Entry 9C47 (electron microscopy, 3.40 A resolution); this record covers chains C and G.

== Chain C ==
Name: Transformation/transcription domain-associated protein
From: Homo sapiens
UniProtKB: Q9Y4A5 (TRRAP_HUMAN); numbering as in UniProt (aligned over 1-3859)
Sequence (3859 residues; row label = number of the first residue in the row):
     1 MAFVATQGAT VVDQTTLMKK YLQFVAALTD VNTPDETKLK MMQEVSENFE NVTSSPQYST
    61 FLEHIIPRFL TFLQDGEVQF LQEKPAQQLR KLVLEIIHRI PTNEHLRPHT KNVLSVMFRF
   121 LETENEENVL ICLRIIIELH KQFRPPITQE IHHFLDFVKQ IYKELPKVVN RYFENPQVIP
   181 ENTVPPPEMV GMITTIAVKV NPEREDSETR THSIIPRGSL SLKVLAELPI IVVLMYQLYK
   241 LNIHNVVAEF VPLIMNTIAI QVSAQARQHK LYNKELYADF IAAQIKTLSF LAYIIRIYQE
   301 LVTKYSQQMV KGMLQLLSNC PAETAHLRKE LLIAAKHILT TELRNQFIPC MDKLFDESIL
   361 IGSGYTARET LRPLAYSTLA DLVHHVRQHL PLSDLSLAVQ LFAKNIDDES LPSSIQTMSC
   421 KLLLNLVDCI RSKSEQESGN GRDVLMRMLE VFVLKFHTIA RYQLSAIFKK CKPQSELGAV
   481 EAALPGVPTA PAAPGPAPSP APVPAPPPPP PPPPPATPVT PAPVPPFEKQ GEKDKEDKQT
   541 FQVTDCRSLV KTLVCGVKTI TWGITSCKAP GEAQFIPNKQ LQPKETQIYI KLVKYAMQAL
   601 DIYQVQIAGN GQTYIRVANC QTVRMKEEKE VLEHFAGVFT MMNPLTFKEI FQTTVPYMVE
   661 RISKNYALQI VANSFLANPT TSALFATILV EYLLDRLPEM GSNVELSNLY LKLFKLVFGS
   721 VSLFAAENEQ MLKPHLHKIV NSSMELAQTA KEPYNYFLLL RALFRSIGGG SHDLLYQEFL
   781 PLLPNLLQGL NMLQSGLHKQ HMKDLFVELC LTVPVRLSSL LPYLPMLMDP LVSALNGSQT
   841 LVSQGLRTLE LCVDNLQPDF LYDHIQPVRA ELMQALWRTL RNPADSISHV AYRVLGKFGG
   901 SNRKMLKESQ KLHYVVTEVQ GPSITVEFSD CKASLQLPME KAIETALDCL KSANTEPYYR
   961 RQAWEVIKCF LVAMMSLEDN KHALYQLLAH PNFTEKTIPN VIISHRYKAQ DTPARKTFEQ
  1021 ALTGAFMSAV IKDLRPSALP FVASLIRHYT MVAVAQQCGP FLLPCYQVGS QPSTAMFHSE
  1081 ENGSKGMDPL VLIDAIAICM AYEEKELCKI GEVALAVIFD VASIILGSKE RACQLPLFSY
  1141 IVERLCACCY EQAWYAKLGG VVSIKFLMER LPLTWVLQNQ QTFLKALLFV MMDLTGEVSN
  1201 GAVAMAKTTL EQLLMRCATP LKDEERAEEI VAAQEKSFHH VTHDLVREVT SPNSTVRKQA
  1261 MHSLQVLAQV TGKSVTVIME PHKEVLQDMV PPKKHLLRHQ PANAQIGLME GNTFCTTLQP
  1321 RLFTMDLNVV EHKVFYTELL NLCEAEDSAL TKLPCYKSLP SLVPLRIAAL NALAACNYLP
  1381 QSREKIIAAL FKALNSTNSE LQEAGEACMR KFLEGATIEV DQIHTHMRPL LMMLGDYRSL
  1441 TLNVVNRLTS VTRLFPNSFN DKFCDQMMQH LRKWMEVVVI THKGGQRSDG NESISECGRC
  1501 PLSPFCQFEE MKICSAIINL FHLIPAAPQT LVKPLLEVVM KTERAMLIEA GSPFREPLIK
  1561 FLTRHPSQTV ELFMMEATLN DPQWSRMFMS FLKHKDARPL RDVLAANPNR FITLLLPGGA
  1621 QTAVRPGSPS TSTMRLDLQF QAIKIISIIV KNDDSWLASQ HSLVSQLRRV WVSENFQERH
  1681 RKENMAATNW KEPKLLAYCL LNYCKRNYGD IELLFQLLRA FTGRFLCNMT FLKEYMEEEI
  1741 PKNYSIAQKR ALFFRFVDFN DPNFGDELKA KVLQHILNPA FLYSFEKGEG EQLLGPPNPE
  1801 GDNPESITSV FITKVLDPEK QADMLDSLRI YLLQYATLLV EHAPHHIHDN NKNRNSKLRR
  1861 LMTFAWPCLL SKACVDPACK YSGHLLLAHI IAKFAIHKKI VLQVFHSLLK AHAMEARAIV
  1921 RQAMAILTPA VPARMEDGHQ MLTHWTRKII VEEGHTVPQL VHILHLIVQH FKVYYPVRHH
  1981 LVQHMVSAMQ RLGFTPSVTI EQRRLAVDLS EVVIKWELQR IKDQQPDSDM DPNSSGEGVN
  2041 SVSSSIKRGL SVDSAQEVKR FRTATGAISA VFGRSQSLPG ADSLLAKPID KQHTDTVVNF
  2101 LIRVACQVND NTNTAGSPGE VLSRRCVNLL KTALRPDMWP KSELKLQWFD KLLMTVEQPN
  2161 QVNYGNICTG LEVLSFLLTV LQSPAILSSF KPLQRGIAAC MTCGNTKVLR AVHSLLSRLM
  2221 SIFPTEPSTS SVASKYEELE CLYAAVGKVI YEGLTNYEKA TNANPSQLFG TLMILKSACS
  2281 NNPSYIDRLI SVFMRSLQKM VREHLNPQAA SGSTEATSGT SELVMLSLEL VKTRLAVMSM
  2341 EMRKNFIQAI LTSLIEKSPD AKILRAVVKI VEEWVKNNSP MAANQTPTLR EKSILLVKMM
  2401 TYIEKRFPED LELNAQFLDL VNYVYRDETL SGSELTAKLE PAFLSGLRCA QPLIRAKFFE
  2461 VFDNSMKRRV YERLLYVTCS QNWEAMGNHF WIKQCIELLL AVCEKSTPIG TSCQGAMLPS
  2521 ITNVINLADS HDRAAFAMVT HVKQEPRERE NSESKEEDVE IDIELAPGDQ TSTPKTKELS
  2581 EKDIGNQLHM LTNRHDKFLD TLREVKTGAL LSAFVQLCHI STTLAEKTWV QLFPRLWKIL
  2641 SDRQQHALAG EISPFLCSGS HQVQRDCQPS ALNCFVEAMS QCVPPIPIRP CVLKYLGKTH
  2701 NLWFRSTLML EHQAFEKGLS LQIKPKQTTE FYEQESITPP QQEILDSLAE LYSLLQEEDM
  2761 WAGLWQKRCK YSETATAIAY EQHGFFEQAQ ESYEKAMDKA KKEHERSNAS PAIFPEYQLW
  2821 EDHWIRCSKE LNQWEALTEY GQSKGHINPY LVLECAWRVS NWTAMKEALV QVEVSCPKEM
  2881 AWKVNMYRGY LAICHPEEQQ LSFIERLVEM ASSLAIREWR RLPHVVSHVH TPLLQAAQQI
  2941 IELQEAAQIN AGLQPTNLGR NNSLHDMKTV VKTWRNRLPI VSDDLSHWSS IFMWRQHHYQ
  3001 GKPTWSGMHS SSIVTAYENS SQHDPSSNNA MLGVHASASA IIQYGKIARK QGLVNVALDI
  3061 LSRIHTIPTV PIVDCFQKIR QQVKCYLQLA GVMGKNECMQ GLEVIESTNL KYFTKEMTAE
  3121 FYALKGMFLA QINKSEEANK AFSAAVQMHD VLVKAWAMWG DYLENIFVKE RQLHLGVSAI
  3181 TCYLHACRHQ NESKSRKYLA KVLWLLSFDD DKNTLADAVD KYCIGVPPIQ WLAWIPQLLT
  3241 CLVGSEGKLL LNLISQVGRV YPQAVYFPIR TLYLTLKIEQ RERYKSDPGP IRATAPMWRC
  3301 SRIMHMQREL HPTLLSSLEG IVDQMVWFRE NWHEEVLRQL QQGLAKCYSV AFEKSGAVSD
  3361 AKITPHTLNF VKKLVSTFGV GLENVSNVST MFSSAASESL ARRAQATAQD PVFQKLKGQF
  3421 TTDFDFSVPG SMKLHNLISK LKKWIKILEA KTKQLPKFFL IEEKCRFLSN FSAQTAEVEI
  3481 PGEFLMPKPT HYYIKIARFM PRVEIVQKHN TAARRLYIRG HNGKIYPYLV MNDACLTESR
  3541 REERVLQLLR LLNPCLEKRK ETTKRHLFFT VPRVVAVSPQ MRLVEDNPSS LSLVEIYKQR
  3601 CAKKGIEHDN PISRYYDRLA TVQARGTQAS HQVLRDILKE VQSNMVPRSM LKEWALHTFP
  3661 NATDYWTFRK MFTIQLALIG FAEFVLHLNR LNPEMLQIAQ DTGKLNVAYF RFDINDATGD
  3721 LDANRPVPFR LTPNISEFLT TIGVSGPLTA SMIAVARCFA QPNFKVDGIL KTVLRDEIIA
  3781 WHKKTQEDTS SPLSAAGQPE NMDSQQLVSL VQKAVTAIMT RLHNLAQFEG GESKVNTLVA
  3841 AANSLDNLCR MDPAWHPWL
Unresolved in the structure: 1-241, 260-276, 299-305, 468-540, 567-577, 607-624, 1222-1225, 1484-1508, 1617-1634, 1680-1688, 1742-1747, 1785-1802, 1844-1856, 1954-1959, 1972-1978, 1995-2000, 2021-2089, 2109-2121, 2134-2141, 2156-2161, 2225-2235, 2256-2264, 2308-2315, 2378-2386, 2428-2434, 2529-2585, 2718-2739, 3009-3024, 3090-3095, 3284-3292, 3380-3414, 3787-3802
Cystine bridges: Cys1868-Cys1874
Curated features (UniProtKB/Swiss-Prot):
  - region: Val3506 to Ala3512 (G-loop), His3687 to Met3695 (Catalytic loop), Val3707 to Thr3732 (Activation loop)
  - motif: Lys2047 to Arg2062 (Bipartite nuclear localization signal)
  - modified residue: Ala2 (N-acetylalanine), Ser1628 (Phosphoserine), Ser2051 (Phosphoserine), Ser2077 (Phosphoserine), Lys3078 (N6-acetyllysine)
  - cross-link: Lys2543 (Glycyl lysine isopeptide (Lys-Gly) (interchain with G-Cter in SUMO2))

== Chain G ==
Name: E1A-binding protein p400
From: Homo sapiens
Notes: EC 3.6.4.-
UniProtKB: Q96L91 (EP400_HUMAN); numbering as in UniProt (aligned over 1-3159)
Sequence (3159 residues; row label = number of the first residue in the row):
     1 MHHGTGPQNV QHQLQRSRAC PGSEGEEQPA HPNPPPSPAA PFAPSASPSA PQSPSYQIQQ
    61 LMNRSPATGQ NVNITLQSVG PVVGGNQQIT LAPLPLPSPT SPGFQFSAQP RRFEHGSPSY
   121 IQVTSPLSQQ VQTQSPTQPS PGPGQALQNV RAGAPGPGLG LCSSSPTGGF VDASVLVRQI
   181 SLSPSSGGHF VFQDGSGLTQ IAQGAQVQLQ HPGTPITVRE RRPSQPHTQS GGTIHHLGPQ
   241 SPAAAGGAGL QPLASPSHIT TANLPPQISS IIQGQLVQQQ QVLQGPPLPR PLGFERTPGV
   301 LLPGAGGAAG FGMTSPPPPT SPSRTAVPPG LSSLPLTSVG NTGMKKVPKK LEEIPPASPE
   361 MAQMRKQCLD YHYQEMQALK EVFKEYLIEL FFLQHFQGNM MDFLAFKKKH YAPLQAYLRQ
   421 NDLDIEEEEE EEEEEEEKSE VINDEVKVVT GKDGQTGTPV AIATQLPPKV SAAFSSQQQP
   481 FQQALAGSLV AGAGSTVETD LFKRQQAMPS TGMAEQSKRP RLEVGHQGVV FQHPGADAGV
   541 PLQQLMPTAQ GGMPPTPQAA QLAGQRQSQQ QYDPSTGPPV QNAASLHTPL PQLPGRLPPA
   601 GVPTAALSSA LQFAQQPQVV EAQTQLQIPV KTQQPNVPIP APPSSQLPIP PSQPAQLALH
   661 VPTPGKVQVQ ASQLSSLPQM VASTRLPVDP APPCPRPLPT SSTSSLAPVS GSGPGPSPAR
   721 SSPVNRPSSA TNKALSPVTS RTPGVVASAP TKPQSPAQNA TSSQDSSQDT LTEQITLENQ
   781 VHQRIAELRK AGLWSQRRLP KLQEAPRPKS HWDYLLEEMQ WMATDFAQER RWKVAAAKKL
   841 VRTVVRHHEE KQLREERGKK EEQSRLRRIA ASTAREIECF WSNIEQVVEI KLRVELEEKR
   901 KKALNLQKVS RRGKELRPKG FDALQESSLD SGMSGRKRKA SISLTDDEVD DEEETIEEEE
   961 ANEGVVDHQT ELSNLAKEAE LPLLDLMKLY EGAFLPSSQW PRPKPDGEDT SGEEDADDCP
  1021 GDRESRKDLV LIDSLFIMDQ FKAAERMNIG KPNAKDIADV TAVAEAILPK GSARVTTSVK
  1081 FNAPSLLYGA LRDYQKIGLD WLAKLYRKNL NGILADEAGL GKTVQIIAFF AHLACNEGNW
  1141 GPHLVVVRSC NILKWELELK RWCPGLKILS YIGSHRELKA KRQEWAEPNS FHVCITSYTQ
  1201 FFRGLTAFTR VRWKCLVIDE MQRVKGMTER HWEAVFTLQS QQRLLLIDSP LHNTFLELWT
  1261 MVHFLVPGIS RPYLSSPLRA PSEESQDYYH KVVIRLHRVT QPFILRRTKR DVEKQLTKKY
  1321 EHVLKCRLSN RQKALYEDVI LQPGTQEALK SGHFVNVLSI LVRLQRICNH PGLVEPRHPG
  1381 SSYVAGPLEY PSASLILKAL ERDFWKEADL SMFDLIGLEN KITRHEAELL SKKKIPRKLM
  1441 EEISTSAAPA ARPAAAKLKA SRLFQPVQYG QKPEGRTVAF PSTHPPRTAA PTTASAAPQG
  1501 PLRGRPPIAT FSANPEAKAA AAPFQTSQAS ASAPRHQPAS ASSTAASPAH PAKLRAQTTA
  1561 QASTPGQPPP QPQAPSHAAG QSALPQRLVL PSQAQARLPS GEVVKIAQLA SITGPQSRVA
  1621 QPETPVTLQF QGSKFTLSHS QLRQLTAGQP LQLQGSVLQI VSAPGQPYLR APGPVVMQTV
  1681 SQAGAVHGAL GSKPPAGGPS PAPLTPQVGV PGRVAVNALA VGEPGTASKP ASPIGGPTQE
  1741 EKTRLLKERL DQIYLVNERR CSQAPVYGRD LLRICALPSH GRVQWRGSLD GRRGKEAGPA
  1801 HSYTSSSESP SELMLTLCRC GESLQDVIDR VAFVIPPVVA APPSLRVPRP PPLYSHRMRI
  1861 LRQGLREHAA PYFQQLRQTT APRLLQFPEL RLVQFDSGKL EALAILLQKL KSEGRRVLIL
  1921 SQMILMLDIL EMFLNFHYLT YVRIDENASS EQRQELMRSF NRDRRIFCAI LSTHSRTTGI
  1981 NLVEADTVVF YDNDLNPVMD AKAQEWCDRI GRCKDIHIYR LVSGNSIEEK LLKNGTKDLI
  2041 REVAAQGNDY SMAFLTQRTI QELFEVYSPM DDAGFPVKAE EFVVLSQEPS VTETIAPKIA
  2101 RPFIEALKSI EYLEEDAQKS AQEGVLGPHT DALSSDSENM PCDEEPSQLE ELADFMEQLT
  2161 PIEKYALNYL ELFHTSIEQE KERNSEDAVM TAVRAWEFWN LKTLQEREAR LRLEQEEAEL
  2221 LTYTREDAYS MEYVYEDVDG QTEVMPLWTP PTPPQDDSDI YLDSVMCLMY EATPIPEAKL
  2281 PPVYVRKERK RHKTDPSAAG RKKKQRHGEA VVPPRSLFDR ATPGLLKIRR EGKEQKKNIL
  2341 LKQQVPFAKP LPTFAKPTAE PGQDNPEWLI SEDWALLQAV KQLLELPLNL TIVSPAHTPN
  2401 WDLVSDVVNS CSRIYRSSKQ CRNRYENVII PREEGKSKNN RPLRTSQIYA QDENATHTQL
  2461 YTSHFDLMKM TAGKRSPPIK PLLGMNPFQK NPKHASVLAE SGINYDKPLP PIQVASLRAE
  2521 RIAKEKKALA DQQKAQQPAV AQPPPPQPQP PPPPQQPPPP LPQPQAAGSQ PPAGPPAVQP
  2581 QPQPQPQTQP QPVQAPAKAQ PAITTGGSAA VLAGTIKTSV TGTSMPTGAV SGNVIVNTIA
  2641 GVPAATFQSI NKRLASPVAP GALTTPGGSA PAQVVHTQPP PRAVGSPATA TPDLVSMATT
  2701 QGVRAVTSVT ASAVVTTNLT PVQTPARSLV PQVSQATGVQ LPGKTITPAH FQLLRQQQQQ
  2761 QQQQQQQQQQ QQQQQQQQQQ QQQQTTTTSQ VQVPQIQGQA QSPAQIKAVG KLTPEHLIKM
  2821 QKQKLQMPPQ PPPPQAQSAP PQPTAQVQVQ TSQPPQQQSP QLTTVTAPRP GALLTGTTVA
  2881 NLQVARLTRV PTSQLQAQGQ MQTQAPQPAQ VALAKPPVVS VPAAVVSSPG VTTLPMNVAG
  2941 ISVAIGQPQK AAGQTVVAQP VHMQQLLKLK QQAVQQQKAI QPQAAQGPAA VQQKITAQQI
  3001 TTPGAQQKVA YAAQPALKTQ FLTTPISQAQ KLAGAQQVQT QIQVAKLPQV VQQQTPVASI
  3061 QQVASASQQA SPQTVALTQA TAAGQQVQMI PAVTATAQVV QQKLIQQQVV TTASAPLQTP
  3121 GAPNPAQVPA SSDSPSQQPK LQMRVPAVRL KTPTKPPCQ
Unresolved in the structure: 1-2365, 2437-2441, 2475-2494, 2524-3159
Curated features (UniProtKB/Swiss-Prot):
  - motif: Asp1219 to Gln1222 (DEAH box-like)
  - binding site (ATP): Asp1116 to Thr1123
  - modified residue: Ser53 (Phosphoserine), Ser135 (Phosphoserine), Ser315 (Phosphoserine), Ser321 (Phosphoserine), Ser736 (Phosphoserine), Ser755 (Phosphoserine), Ser928 (Phosphoserine), Ser941 (Phosphoserine), Thr945 (Phosphothreonine), Ser1011 (Phosphoserine), Lys1472 (N6-acetyllysine), Ser1547 (Phosphoserine), Ser1728 (Phosphoserine), Ser1732 (Phosphoserine), Lys2349 (N6-acetyllysine), Lys2356 (N6-acetyllysine), Ser2686 (Phosphoserine), Thr2813 (Phosphothreonine)
Reported in the primary citation:
  - disease-associated variants - R807H, H2397L, R2413Q (citing earlier work)

== How chain C and chain G interact ==
Contacting residue pairs - 103 pairs, chain C then chain G:
  Cys2479(C) - Pro2395(G)
  Cys2479(C) - Ala2396(G)  hydrogen bond (backbone-backbone)
  Ser2480(C) - Pro2395(G)
  Gln2481(C) - Ala2396(G)
  Asn2482(C) - Ala2396(G)
  Asn2482(C) - Thr2398(G)
  Glu2651(C) - His2397(G)
  Pro2654(C) - His2397(G)
  Cys2657(C) - Leu2383(G)
  Cys2657(C) - Asn2400(G)  hydrogen bond (backbone-side chain)
  Cys2657(C) - Leu2403(G)  hydrophobic
  Ser2658(C) - Leu2383(G)
  Ser2658(C) - His2397(G)  hydrogen bond (side chain-backbone)
  Ser2658(C) - Thr2398(G)  hydrogen bond
  Ser2658(C) - Asn2400(G)  hydrogen bond (backbone-side chain)
  Gly2659(C) - His2397(G)  hydrogen bond (backbone-backbone)
  Gly2659(C) - Thr2398(G)  hydrogen bond (backbone-backbone)
  Gly2659(C) - Pro2399(G)
  Gly2659(C) - Asn2400(G)
  Ser2660(C) - Thr2398(G)  hydrogen bond (backbone-side chain)
  Gln2662(C) - Asn2400(G)  hydrogen bond
  Gln2662(C) - Asp2402(G)
  Arg2689(C) - Gln2378(G)
  Arg2689(C) - Gln2382(G)
  Lys2694(C) - Asp2406(G)  salt bridge
  Tyr2695(C) - Asn2400(G)  hydrogen bond
  Tyr2695(C) - Leu2403(G)  hydrophobic
  Lys2698(C) - Asp2406(G)  salt bridge
  Glu2750(C) - Ser2410(G)
  Glu2794(C) - Lys2469(G)  hydrogen bond (backbone-side chain)
  Glu2794(C) - Ala2472(G)
  Met2797(C) - Phe2465(G)  hydrophobic
  Met2797(C) - Met2468(G)  hydrophobic
  Asp2798(C) - Lys2469(G)  salt bridge
  Lys2801(C) - Asp2466(G)  salt bridge
  His2804(C) - Thr2458(G)
  His2804(C) - Thr2462(G)
  Asn2808(C) - Glu2453(G)
  Ala2809(C) - Asn2454(G)
  Ala2809(C) - Thr2458(G)
  Pro2811(C) - Asn2454(G)
  Phe2814(C) - His2457(G)
  Phe2814(C) - Thr2458(G)
  Phe2814(C) - Tyr2461(G)  hydrophobic
  Tyr2817(C) - Tyr2461(G)  hydrophobic
  Tyr2817(C) - Phe2465(G)  hydrophobic
  Gln2818(C) - Ser2412(G)
  Gln2818(C) - Arg2413(G)
  Gln2818(C) - Tyr2461(G)  hydrogen bond
  Glu2821(C) - Arg2413(G)  salt bridge
  Glu2821(C) - Tyr2461(G)
  Glu2821(C) - His2464(G)  salt bridge
  Glu2821(C) - Met2468(G)
  Trp2824(C) - Met2468(G)  hydrophobic
  Trp2824(C) - Thr2471(G)
  Tyr2840(C) - Arg2413(G)  hydrogen bond
  Tyr2840(C) - Met2468(G)  hydrophobic
  Tyr2840(C) - Thr2471(G)
  Ser2843(C) - Leu2467(G)
  His2846(C) - Glu2367(G)
  His2846(C) - Arg2413(G)  hydrogen bond (backbone-side chain)
  His2846(C) - His2464(G)
  His2846(C) - Leu2467(G)
  Ile2847(C) - Arg2413(G)
  Ile2847(C) - Ile2414(G)
  Asn2848(C) - Arg2413(G)
  Tyr2850(C) - Tyr2415(G)
  Ser2875(C) - Ser2417(G)  hydrogen bond
  Ser2875(C) - Gln2420(G)  hydrogen bond
  Pro2877(C) - Tyr2415(G)  hydrophobic
  Lys2878(C) - Tyr2415(G)
  Tyr3122(C) - Ala2495(G)
  Tyr3122(C) - Leu2498(G)
  Lys3125(C) - Tyr2505(G)
  Glu3137(C) - Tyr2505(G)  hydrogen bond
  Asn3139(C) - Pro2508(G)
  Lys3140(C) - Tyr2505(G)
  Lys3140(C) - Asp2506(G)  hydrogen bond (side chain-backbone)
  Lys3140(C) - Pro2508(G)
  Ala3141(C) - Tyr2505(G)
  Ser3143(C) - Pro2508(G)
  Ser3143(C) - Leu2509(G)
  Ala3144(C) - Ile2503(G)  hydrophobic
  Gln3147(C) - Ile2503(G)
  Gln3147(C) - Leu2509(G)
  Gln3147(C) - Leu2517(G)
  Met3148(C) - Leu2498(G)  hydrophobic
  Asp3150(C) - Arg2518(G)  hydrogen bond (backbone-side chain)
  Asp3150(C) - Arg2521(G)  salt bridge
  Trp3156(C) - Val2514(G)  hydrophobic
  Trp3156(C) - Arg2518(G)
  Trp3159(C) - Leu2509(G)
  Trp3159(C) - Pro2510(G)
  Trp3159(C) - Pro2511(G)
  Val3177(C) - Ile2512(G)  hydrophobic
  Ser3178(C) - Pro2511(G)
  Thr3181(C) - Ala2515(G)
  Cys3182(C) - Pro2511(G)  hydrophobic
  His3185(C) - Ala2515(G)
  His3185(C) - Arg2518(G)
  Arg3188(C) - Arg2518(G)
  His3189(C) - Arg2518(G)  hydrogen bond
  Tyr3222(C) - Ile2512(G)
Interface residues without a listed pair, chain C (67 interface residues in all): Thr2478, Phe2655, Val2692, Lys2795, Trp2820, Pro2849, Lys3111, Val3146
Interface residues without a listed pair, chain G (53 interface residues in all): Leu2460, Ser2463, Val2497, Ser2501
The authors on this interface:
  - interface residues, chain G: His2397(G), Asp2406(G), Arg2413(G), His2464(G), Lys2469(G), Leu2498(G), Ile2503(G), Tyr2505(G), Leu2509(G), Pro2511(G), Ile2512(G)

== Summary ==
The interface between chain C and chain G involves 67 residues on one side and 53 on the other; the contacts
include 20 hydrogen bonds and 7 salt bridges. Among the polar pairs are Lys2694(C)-Asp2406(G),
Lys2698(C)-Asp2406(G) and Asp2798(C)-Lys2469(G). From UniProt: 8 ATP-binding residues on chain G. From the
paper: interface residues His2397(G), Asp2406(G) and Arg2413(G) among others.
Here chain C is Transformation/transcription domain-associated protein and chain G is E1A-binding protein
p400, both from Homo sapiens. Entry 9C47 (TRRAP module of the human TIP60 complex) was determined by electron
microscopy (same publication as 9C4B).
